Entry 7YU6 (electron microscopy, 3.90 A resolution); this record covers chains B and A of the 5 polymer chains in the assembly.

Chain B:
Protein: Guanine nucleotide-binding protein G(I)/G(S)/G(T) subunit beta-1
From: Rattus norvegicus
UniProt: P54311 (GBB1_RAT); numbering as in UniProt (aligned over 2-340)
Sequence (351 residues; row label = number of the first residue in the row; numbers below 1 keep their minus sign (Met-10 is residue -10)):
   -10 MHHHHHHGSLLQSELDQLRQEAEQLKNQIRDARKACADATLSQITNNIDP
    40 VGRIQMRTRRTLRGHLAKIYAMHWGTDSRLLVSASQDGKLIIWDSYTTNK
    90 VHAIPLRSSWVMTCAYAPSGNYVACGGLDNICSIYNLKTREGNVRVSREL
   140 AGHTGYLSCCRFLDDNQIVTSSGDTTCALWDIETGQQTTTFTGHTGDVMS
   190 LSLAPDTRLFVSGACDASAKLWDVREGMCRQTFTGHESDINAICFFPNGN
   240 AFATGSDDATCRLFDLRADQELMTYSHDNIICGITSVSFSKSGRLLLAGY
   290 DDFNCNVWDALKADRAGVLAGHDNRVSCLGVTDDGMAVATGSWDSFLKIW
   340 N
Unresolved in the structure: -10 to 2
Construct notes: expression tag (-10 to 1)
UniProt features mapped onto this chain:
  - modified residue: Ser2 (N-acetylserine), His266 (Phosphohistidine)

Chain A:
Protein: Guanine nucleotide-binding protein G(i) subunit alpha-1
From: Homo sapiens
UniProt: P63096 (GNAI1_HUMAN); residue numbers follow UniProt; this construct covers 1-354
Sequence (354 residues; each row starts with the number of its first residue):
     1 MGCTLSAEDKAAVERSKMIDRNLREDGEKAAREVKLLLLGAGESGKSTIV
    51 KQMKIIHEAGYSEEECKQYKAVVYSNTIQSIIAIIRAMGRLKIDFGDSAR
   101 ADDARQLFVLAGAAEEGFMTAELAGVIKRLWKDSGVQACFNRSREYQLND
   151 SAAYYLNDLDRIAQPNYIPTQQDVLRTRVKTTGIVETHFTFKDLHFKMFD
   201 VGGQRSERKKWIHCFEGVTAIIFCVALSDYDLVLAEDEEMNRMHESMKLF
   251 DSICNNKWFTDTSIILFLNKKDLFEEKIKKSPLTICYPEYAGSNTYEEAA
   301 AYIQCQFEDLNKRKDTKEIYTHFTCATDTKNVQFVFDAVTDVIIKNNLKD
   351 CGLF
Unresolved in the structure: 1-5, 55-181
UniProt features mapped onto this chain:
  - region: Lys35 to Thr48 (G1 motif), Asp173 to Thr181 (G2 motif), Phe196 to Arg205 (G3 motif), Ile265 to Asp272 (G4 motif), Thr324 to Thr329 (G5 motif)
  - binding site (GTP): Glu43 to Thr48, Ser151, Leu175 to Thr181, Asp200 to Gln204, Asn269 to Asp272, Ala326
  - binding site (Mg(2+)): Ser47, Thr181
  - modified residue: Arg178 (ADP-ribosylarginine), Gln204 (Deamidated glutamine), Cys351 (ADP-ribosylcysteine)
  - lipidation: Gly2 (N-myristoyl glycine), Cys3 (S-palmitoyl cysteine)
  - natural variant: Gly40 (G40C: In NEDHISB; G40R: In NEDHISB), Gly45 (G45D: In NEDHISB), Thr48 (T48I: In NEDHISB; T48K: In NEDHISB), Gln52 (Q52P: In NEDHISB), Ser75 (deletion: In NEDHISB; uncertain significance), Gln172 (deletion: In NEDHISB), Asp173 (D173V: In NEDHISB), Glu186 to Phe189 (deletion: In NEDHISB; uncertain significance), Cys224 (C224Y: In NEDHISB), Lys270 (K270N: In NEDHISB; K270R: In NEDHISB), Asp272 (D272G: In NEDHISB), Ala326 (A326P: In NEDHISB), 1 further natural variant entry in UniProt
  - mutagenesis: Gly42 (G42R: Abolishes switch to an activated conformation and dissociation from beta and gamma subunits upon GTP binding. Abolishes interaction with RGS family members), Glu116 (E116L: Enhances interaction (inactive GDP-bound) with RGS14), Gln147 (Q147L: Enhances interaction (inactive GDP-bound) with RGS14), Glu245 (E245L: Enhances interaction (inactive GDP-bound) with RGS14)

How chain B and chain A interact:
Pairs across the interface (53):
  Gly53(B) - Leu23(A)
  Leu55(B) - Leu23(A)
  Leu55(B) - Gly27(A)
  Lys57(B) - His213(A)
  Tyr59(B) - His213(A)
  Tyr59(B) - Cys214(A)
  Gln75(B) - Cys214(A)
  Lys78(B) - Leu23(A)
  Lys78(B) - Asp26(A)  salt bridge
  Ile80(B) - Leu23(A)  hydrophobic
  Asn88(B) - Ala12(A)
  Asn88(B) - Ser16(A)
  Lys89(B) - Ser16(A)
  Lys89(B) - Ile19(A)
  Lys89(B) - Asp20(A)  salt bridge
  Lys89(B) - Leu23(A)
  Val90(B) - Arg15(A)  hydrogen bond (backbone-side chain)
  Val90(B) - Ile19(A)
  His91(B) - Arg15(A)
  His91(B) - Ile19(A)
  Ala92(B) - Ile19(A)  hydrophobic
  Ala92(B) - Leu23(A)  hydrophobic
  Trp99(B) - Lys35(A)
  Trp99(B) - Ile184(A)
  Trp99(B) - Glu186(A)  hydrogen bond
  Trp99(B) - Phe199(A)  hydrophobic
  Trp99(B) - Cys214(A)
  Trp99(B) - Phe215(A)  hydrophobic
  Leu117(B) - Gly183(A)
  Leu117(B) - Ile184(A)
  Leu117(B) - Gln204(A)
  Leu117(B) - Trp211(A)  hydrophobic
  Leu117(B) - Phe215(A)  hydrophobic
  Asp118(B) - Thr182(A)
  Asn119(B) - Thr182(A)
  Asn119(B) - Gly183(A)
  Asn119(B) - Gln204(A)
  Thr143(B) - Arg205(A)  hydrogen bond
  Gly144(B) - Gln204(A)
  Tyr145(B) - Gln204(A)  hydrogen bond (backbone-side chain)
  Tyr145(B) - Ser206(A)
  Tyr145(B) - Lys210(A)
  Tyr145(B) - Trp211(A)
  Asp186(B) - Ser206(A)
  Asp186(B) - Glu207(A)  hydrogen bond (side chain-backbone)
  Met188(B) - Lys210(A)
  Cys204(B) - Lys210(A)
  Asp228(B) - Lys209(A)  salt bridge
  Asp228(B) - Lys210(A)  salt bridge
  Asn230(B) - Lys210(A)  hydrogen bond
  Asp246(B) - Lys210(A)  salt bridge
  Arg314(B) - Trp258(A)
  Trp332(B) - His213(A)
Also at the interface, not in a pair above, chain B (29 interface residues in all): Gly162, Ser227
Also at the interface, not in a pair above, chain A (28 interface residues in all): Val13, Arg24, Glu216

Summary:
Chain B and chain A form an interface of 29 and 28 residues respectively, with 6 hydrogen bonds and 5 salt
bridges. Polar pairs include Lys78(B)-Asp26(A), Lys89(B)-Asp20(A) and Asp228(B)-Lys209(A).
Here chain B is Guanine nucleotide-binding protein G(I)/G(S)/G(T) subunit beta-1 (Rattus norvegicus) and chain
A is Guanine nucleotide-binding protein G(i) subunit alpha-1 (Homo sapiens). Entry 7YU6 (Human
Lysophosphatidic Acid Receptor 1-Gi complex bound to ONO-0740556, state2) was determined by electron
microscopy, deposited together with 7YU3, 7YU4, 7YU5, 7YU7 and 7YU8.
